8SRW - chains A and D of the 4 polymer chains in the assembly; structure by X-ray diffraction, 2.15 A resolution.

== Chain A (and D) ==
Name: Cysteine synthase
Source organism: Staphylococcus aureus subsp. aureus NCTC 8325
Notes: chain D of this document is another copy of the same molecule, construct and numbering; everything in this record applies to it too
Reference sequence: Q2G0Q8 (Q2G0Q8_STAA8); residues 1-310 here = UniProt positions 1-310
Chain sequence (318 residues; row label = number of the first residue in the row; numbers below 1 keep their minus sign (Met-7 is residue -7)):
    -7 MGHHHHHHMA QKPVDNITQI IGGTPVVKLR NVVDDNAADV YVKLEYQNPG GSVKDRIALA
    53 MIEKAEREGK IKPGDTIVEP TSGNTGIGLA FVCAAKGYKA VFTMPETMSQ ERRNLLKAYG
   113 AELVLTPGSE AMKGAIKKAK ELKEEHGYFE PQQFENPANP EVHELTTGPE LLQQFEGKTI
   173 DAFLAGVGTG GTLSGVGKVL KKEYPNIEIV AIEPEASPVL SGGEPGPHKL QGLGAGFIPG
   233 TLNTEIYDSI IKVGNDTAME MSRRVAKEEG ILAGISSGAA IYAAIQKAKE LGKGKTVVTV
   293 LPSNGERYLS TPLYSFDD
Disordered / not traced: -7 to 0, 308-310
Sequence notes: expression tag (-7 to 0)
Modified positions: Lys46 ((2S)-2-amino-6-[[3-hydroxy-2-methyl-5-(phosphonooxymethyl)pyridin-4-yl]methylideneamino]hexanoic acid; LLP)

== How chain A and chain D interact ==
Pairs across the interface (96):
  Met1(A) with Gln165(D)
  Ala2(A) with Gly15(D); Thr16(D); Gln165(D), hydrogen bond (backbone-side chain); Gln166(D)
  Gln3(A) with Gln166(D), hydrogen bond (backbone-side chain)
  Lys4(A) with Gln165(D), hydrogen bond (side chain-backbone); Gln166(D), hydrogen bond (side chain-backbone); Glu168(D)
  Pro5(A) with Val18(D); Gln166(D)
  Val6(A) with Val18(D), hydrogen bond (backbone-backbone); Val19(D); Lys20(D), hydrogen bond (backbone-backbone)
  Asp7(A) with Lys20(D); Arg22(D), hydrogen bond (backbone-side chain)
  Asn8(A) with Arg22(D)
  Ile9(A) with Val19(D); Leu36(D), hydrophobic; Glu261(D); Gly262(D)
  Ile12(A) with Pro17(D), hydrophobic; Gln39(D)
  Gly15(A) with Met1(D); Ala2(D)
  Thr16(A) with Ala2(D)
  Val18(A) with Pro5(D); Val6(D), hydrogen bond (backbone-backbone)
  Val19(A) with Val6(D); Ile9(D)
  Lys20(A) with Val6(D), hydrogen bond (backbone-backbone); Asp7(D)
  Arg22(A) with Asp7(D), hydrogen bond (side chain-backbone); Asn8(D); Ala87(D), hydrogen bond (side chain-backbone)
  Tyr33(A) with Pro5(D), hydrophobic
  Leu36(A) with Ile9(D), hydrophobic
  Gln39(A) with Ile12(D); Gln39(D), hydrogen bond (side chain-backbone); Pro41(D)
  Pro41(A) with Gln39(D)
  Phe83(A) with Gly262(D)
  Ala86(A) with Ala258(D); Lys259(D); Glu260(D); Gly262(D)
  Ala87(A) with Arg22(D), hydrogen bond (backbone-side chain); Glu261(D)
  Glu103(A) with Leu301(D)
  Asn106(A) with Leu301(D); Tyr306(D); Ser307(D)
  Leu107(A) with Leu264(D), hydrophobic; Glu298(D); Leu301(D), hydrophobic
  Ala110(A) with Ala258(D); Lys259(D); Leu264(D), hydrophobic; Tyr306(D), hydrophobic
  Tyr111(A) with Ala258(D); Lys259(D); Gly262(D); Leu264(D)
  Gly112(A) with Lys259(D)
  Gln165(A) with Met1(D); Ala2(D), hydrogen bond (side chain-backbone); Lys4(D)
  Gln166(A) with Ala2(D); Gln3(D), hydrogen bond (side chain-backbone); Lys4(D); Pro5(D)
  Ala258(A) with Ala86(D); Ala110(D); Tyr111(D)
  Lys259(A) with Ala86(D); Lys109(D); Ala110(D); Gly112(D)
  Glu261(A) with Ile9(D); Ala87(D)
  Gly262(A) with Ile9(D); Phe83(D); Ala86(D); Ala87(D); Tyr111(D)
  Leu264(A) with Leu107(D), hydrophobic; Ala110(D), hydrophobic; Tyr111(D)
  Glu298(A) with Arg299(D), salt bridge
  Arg299(A) with Glu298(D), salt bridge
  Leu301(A) with Glu103(D); Asn106(D); Leu107(D), hydrophobic
  Tyr306(A) with Asn106(D); Ala110(D), hydrophobic
  Ser307(A) with Asn106(D)
Interface residues without a listed pair, chain A (52 interface residues in all): Pro17, Tyr38, Asn40, Lys109, Glu162, Phe167, Glu168, Arg255, Glu260, Ile263, Asn296
Interface residues without a listed pair, chain D (51 interface residues in all): Tyr33, Tyr38, Asn40, Glu162, Phe167, Ile263, Asn296

== In short ==
Chain A and chain D form an interface of 52 and 51 residues respectively; the contacts include 15 hydrogen
bonds and 2 salt bridges. Among the polar pairs are Glu298(A)-Arg299(D), Ala2(A)-Gln165(D) and
Gln3(A)-Gln166(D).
Both chains are Cysteine synthase (Staphylococcus aureus subsp. aureus NCTC 8325). Entry 8SRW (Crystal
structure of O-acetyl-L-serine sulfhydrylase A (CysK) from Staphylococcus aureus NCTC 8325 complexed with a
modified ...) was determined by X-ray diffraction (same publication as 8T2C, 8SRT, 8SRU and 8SRV).
